PDB entry 8J54 | X-ray diffraction, 2.72 A resolution | chains A and C of the 4 polymer chains in the assembly

# Chain A
Molecule: 18-nt DNA strand
From: Homo sapiens
Sequence (18 nucleotides; each row starts with the number of its first residue):
   620 CATGACCTACTGACCTAG

# Chain C
Molecule: Retinoic acid receptor RXR
From: Mus musculus
UniProt: Q6LC96 (Q6LC96_MOUSE); residues 134-216 here correspond to UniProt positions 107-189 (UniProt number = residue number - 27)
Sequence (83 residues; row label = number of the first residue in the row):
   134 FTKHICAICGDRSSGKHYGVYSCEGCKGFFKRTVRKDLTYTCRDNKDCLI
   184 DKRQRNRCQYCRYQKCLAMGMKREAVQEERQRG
Unresolved in the structure: 134-135, 215-216
Metal / ion sites: Zn2+ site 1: Cys-139, Cys-142, Cys-156, Cys-159; Zn2+ site 2: Cys-175, Cys-181, Cys-191, Cys-194

# How chain A and chain C interact
Residue-residue contacts (13):
  DA621(A) with Gln-192(C), phosphate contact
  DT622(A) with Phe-162(C), phosphate contact; Arg-165(C), salt bridge to the phosphate; Asn-189(C), hydrogen bond to the phosphate; Gln-192(C), phosphate contact
  DG623(A) with Gly-158(C), phosphate contact; Arg-165(C), base contact; Arg-188(C), salt bridge to the phosphate; Asn-189(C), phosphate contact; Arg-195(C), salt bridge to the phosphate
  DA624(A) with Glu-157(C), phosphate contact
  DC625(A) with Glu-157(C), hydrogen bond to the base
  DC629(A) with Arg-213(C), sugar contact
Interface residues without a listed pair, chain C (11 interface residues in all): Lys-160, Lys-169

# Summary
The interface between chain A and chain C involves 6 residues on one side and 11 on the other, with 2 hydrogen
bonds and 3 salt bridges. Polar pairs include DC625(A)/Glu-157(C), DT622(A)/Asn-189(C) and
DT622(A)/Arg-165(C).
Here chain A is an 18-nt DNA strand (Homo sapiens) and chain C is Retinoic acid receptor RXR (Mus musculus).
Entry 8J54 (Crystal structure of RXR/DR2 complex) was determined by X-ray diffraction together with 7XVN from
the same study.
